Entry 5ZEB (electron microscopy, 3.40 A resolution); this record covers chains R and A of the 56 polymer chains in the assembly.

# Chain R
Molecule: 50S ribosomal protein L20
From: Mycobacterium smegmatis str. MC2 155
UniProt: A0QYU6 (RL20_MYCS2); residues 1-129 here = UniProt positions 1-129
Chain sequence (129 residues; row label = number of the first residue in the row):
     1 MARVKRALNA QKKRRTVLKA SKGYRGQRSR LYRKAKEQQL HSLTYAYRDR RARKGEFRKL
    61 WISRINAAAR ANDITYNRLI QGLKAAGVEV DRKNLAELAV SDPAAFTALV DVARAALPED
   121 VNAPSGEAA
Unresolved in the structure: 1, 126-129

# Chain A
Molecule: 23S rRNA
From: Mycobacterium smegmatis str. MC2 155
Sequence (3120 nucleotides; each row starts with the number of its first residue):
     1 UAAGUGUUUA AGGGCGCAUG GUGGAUGCCU UGGCACUGGG AGCCGAUGAA GGACGUAGGA
    61 GGCUGCGAUA AGCCUCGGGG AGCUGUCAAC CGAGCGUUGA UCCGAGGAUG UCCGAAUGGG
   121 GAAACCCGGC ACGAGUGAUG UCGUGUCACC AGGCGCUGAA UAUAUAGGCG UCUGGGGGGA
   181 ACGCGGGGAA GUGAAACAUC UCAGUACCCG UAGGAAGAGA AAACAAAAUG UGAUUCCGUG
   241 AGUAGUGGCG AGCGAAAGCG GAGGAUGGCU AAACCGUAUG CAUGUGAUAC CGGGUAGGGG
   301 UUGUGUGUGC GGGGUUGUGG GACCUAUCUU UCCGGCUCUA CCUGGCUGGA GGGCAGUGAG
   361 AAAAUGUUGU GGUUAGCGGA AAUGGCUUGG GAUGGCCUGC CGUAGACGGU GAGAGCCCGG
   421 UACGUGAAAA CCCGACGUCU GUCUUGAUGG UGUUCCCGAG UAGCAGCGGG CCCGUGGAAU
   481 CUGCUGUGAA UCUGCCGGGA CCACCCGGUA AGCCUGAAUA CUUCCCAGUG ACCGAUAGCG
   541 GAUUAGUACC GUGAGGGAAU GGUGAAAAGU ACCCCGGGAG GGGAGUGAAA GAGUACCUGA
   601 AACCGUGCGC UUACAAUCCG UCAGAGCCCU CGACGUGUCG UGGGGUGAUG GCGUGCCUUU
   661 UGAAGAAUGA GCCUGCGAGU CAGGGACAUG UCGCGAGGUU AACCCGGGUG GGGUAGCCGC
   721 AGCGAAAGCG AGUCUGAAUA GGGCGUAUCC ACACAAGAGU GUGUGGUGUA GUGGUGUGUU
   781 CUGGACCCGA AGCGGAGUGA UCUACCCAUG GCCAGGGUGA AGCGCGGGUA AGACCGCGUG
   841 GAGGCCCGAA CCCACUUAGG UUGAAGACUG AGGGGAUGAG CUGUGGGUAG GGGUGAAAGG
   901 CCAAUCAAAC UCCGUGAUAG CUGGUUCUCC CCGAAAUGCA UUUAGGUGCA GCGUCGCAUG
   961 UUUCUUGCCG GAGGUAGAGC UACUGGAUGG CCGAUGGGCC CCACAGGGUU ACUGACGUCA
  1021 GCCAAACUCC GAAUGCCGGU AAGUCCAAGA GUGCGGCAGU GAGACGGCGG GGGAUAAGCU
  1081 CCGUGCGUCG AGAGGGAAAC AGCCCAGAUC GCCGGCUAAG GCCCCUAAGC GUGUGCUAAG
  1141 UGGAAAAGGA UGUGCAGUCG CGAAGACAAC CAGGAGGUUG GCUUAGAAGC AGCCACCCUU
  1201 GAAAGAGUGC GUAAUAGCUC ACUGGUCAAG UGAUUGUGCG CCGAUAAUGU AGCGGGGCUC
  1261 AAGCACACCG CCGAAGCCGC GGCAGCCAAC GUGUUGGCUG GGUAGGGGAG CGUCCUGCAU
  1321 CCGGUGAAGC CGCCGAGUGA UCGAGUGGUG GAGGGUGUGG GAGUGAGAAU GCAGGCAUGA
  1381 GUAGCGAUUA GGCAAGUGAG AACCUUGCCC GCCGAAAGAC CAAGGGUUCC UGGGCCAGGC
  1441 CAGUCCGCCC AGGGUGAGUC GGGACCUAAG GCGAGGCCGA CAGGCGUAGU CGAUGGACAA
  1501 CGGGUUGAUA UUCCCGUACC CGUGUAUGUG CGUCCAUGAU GAAUCAGCGG UACUAACCAU
  1561 CCAAAACCAC CGUGACCGCA CCUUUCGGGG UGUGGCGUUG GUGGGGCUGC AUGGGACCUU
  1621 CGUUGGUAGU AGUCAAGCGA UGGGGUGACG CAGGAAGGUA GCCGUACCGG UCAGUGGUAA
  1681 UACCGGGGUA AGCCUGUAGG GAGUCAGAUA GGUAAAUCCG UCUGGCAUAU AUCCUGAGAG
  1741 GUGAUGCAUA GCCGAGUGAG GCGAAUUCGG UGAUCCUAUG CUGCCGAGAA AAGCCUCUAG
  1801 CGAGGACAUA CACGGCCCGU ACCCCAAACC AACACAGGUG GUCAGGUAGA GAAUACUAAG
  1861 GCGUACGAGU GAACUAUGGU UAAGGAACUC GGCAAAAUGC CCCCGUAACU UCGGGAGAAG
  1921 GGGGACCCAC AUGGCGUGUA AGCCUUUACG GCCCAAGCGU GAGUGGGUGG CACAAACCAG
  1981 UGAGAAGCGA CUGUUUACUA AAAACACAGG UCCGUGCGAA GUCGCAAGAC GAUGUAUACG
  2041 GACUGACGCC UGCCCGGUGC UGGAAGGUUA AGAGGACCCG UUAACUCCCU UUGGGGGUGA
  2101 AGCGGAGAAU UUAAGCCCCA GUAAACGGCG GUGGUAACUA UAACCAUCCU AAGGUAGCGA
  2161 AAUUCCUUGU CGGGUAAGUU CCGACCUGCA CGAAUGGCGU AACGACUUCU CAACUGUCUC
  2221 AACCAUAGAC UCGGCGAAAU UGCACUACGA GUAAAGAUGC UCGUUACGCG CGGCAGGACG
  2281 AAAAGACCCC GGGACCUUCA CUACAACUUG GUAUUGGUGC UCGAUACGGU UUGUGUAGGA
  2341 UAGGUGGGAG ACUGUGAAGC UCACACGCCA GUGUGGGUGG AGUCGUUGUU GAAAUACCAC
  2401 UCUGAUCGUA UUGGGCCUCU AACCUCGGAC CGUAUAUCCG GUUCAGGGAC AGUGCCUGGU
  2461 GGGUAGUUUA ACUGGGGCGG UUGCCUCCUA AAAUGUAACG GAGGCGCCCA AAGGUUCCCU
  2521 CAACCUGGAC GGCAAUCAGG UGUUGAGUGU AAGUGCACAA GGGAGCUUGA CUGCGAGACG
  2581 GACAUGUCGA GCAGGGACGA AAGUCGGGAC UAGUGAUCCG GCACCUCUGA GUGGAAGGGG
  2641 UGUCGCUCAA CGGAUAAAAG GUACCCCGGG GAUAACAGGC UGAUCUUCCC CAAGAGUCCA
  2701 UAUCGACGGG AUGGUUUGGC ACCUCGAUGU CGGCUCGUCG CAUCCUGGGG CUGGAGCAGG
  2761 UCCCAAGGGU UGGGCUGUUC GCCCAUUAAA GCGGCACGCG AGCUGGGUUU AGAACGUCGU
  2821 GAGACAGUUC GGUCUCUAUC CGCCGCGCGC GUCAGAAGCU UGAGGAAACC UGUCCCUAGU
  2881 ACGAGAGGAC CGGGACGGAC GAACCUCUGG UAUACCAGUU GUCCCACCAG GGGCACGGCU
  2941 GGAUAGCCAC GUUCGGACAG GAUAACCGCU GAAAGCAUCU AAGCGGGAAA CCUCUUCCAA
  3001 GACCAGGCUU CUCACCCUCU AGGAGGGAUA AGGCCCCCCG CAGACCACGG GAUUGAUAGA
  3061 CCAGACCUGG AAGCCUAGUA AUAGGUGCAG GGAACUGGCA CUAACCGGCC GAAAACUUAC
Unresolved in the structure: 1, 340-344, 634-637, 1004-1005, 1756-1757, 1946-1948, 3120
Covalent attachments: covalent link A1565/G1606, A1566/G1606, G1578/G1592; covalent link U1573/C1596

# Chain R / chain A interface
Contacting residue pairs - 169 pairs, chain R then chain A:
  Ala-2(R) / C532(A)  phosphate contact
  Ala-2(R) / C533(A)  hydrogen bond to the phosphate
  Ala-2(R) / A1362(A)  phosphate contact
  Ala-2(R) / G1363(A)  hydrogen bond to the phosphate
  Arg-3(R) / C533(A)  hydrogen bond to the phosphate
  Arg-3(R) / G534(A)  salt bridge to the phosphate
  Arg-3(R) / A537(A)  sugar contact
  Arg-3(R) / C676(A)  sugar contact
  Arg-3(R) / G1363(A)  base contact
  Val-4(R) / U1313(A)  base contact
  Val-4(R) / C1314(A)  sugar contact
  Val-4(R) / G1363(A)  sugar contact
  Val-4(R) / U1364(A)  sugar contact
  Lys-5(R) / U26(A)  phosphate contact
  Lys-5(R) / G27(A)  salt bridge to the phosphate
  Lys-5(R) / A535(A)  salt bridge to the phosphate
  Lys-5(R) / C676(A)  phosphate contact
  Lys-5(R) / U1313(A)  sugar contact
  Arg-6(R) / C676(A)  salt bridge to the phosphate
  Arg-6(R) / G677(A)  salt bridge to the phosphate
  Arg-6(R) / G1365(A)  sugar contact
  Arg-6(R) / A1366(A)  salt bridge to the phosphate
  Ala-7(R) / U26(A)  sugar contact
  Ala-7(R) / G675(A)  phosphate contact
  Leu-8(R) / U1313(A)  phosphate contact
  Leu-8(R) / C1330(A)  phosphate contact
  Asn-9(R) / G1312(A)  base contact
  Asn-9(R) / G1365(A)  hydrogen bond to the sugar
  Ala-10(R) / A1366(A)  phosphate contact
  Gln-11(R) / U674(A)  hydrogen bond to the phosphate
  Gln-11(R) / G675(A)  hydrogen bond to the phosphate
  Lys-12(R) / G1312(A)  hydrogen bond to the phosphate
  Lys-12(R) / U1313(A)  salt bridge to the phosphate
  Lys-12(R) / C1342(A)  salt bridge to the phosphate
  Lys-13(R) / C927(A)  salt bridge to the phosphate
  Lys-13(R) / U1341(A)  phosphate contact
  Lys-13(R) / A1366(A)  salt bridge to the phosphate
  Arg-14(R) / U674(A)  salt bridge to the phosphate
  Arg-14(R) / G675(A)  salt bridge to the phosphate
  Arg-14(R) / G1367(A)  salt bridge to the phosphate
  Arg-15(R) / C1330(A)  salt bridge to the phosphate
  Arg-15(R) / C1331(A)  salt bridge to the phosphate
  Lys-22(R) / C17(A)  phosphate contact
  Lys-22(R) / U646(A)  phosphate contact
  Gly-23(R) / C15(A)  phosphate contact
  Gly-23(R) / G16(A)  phosphate contact
  Gly-23(R) / U646(A)  phosphate contact
  Tyr-24(R) / C15(A)  sugar contact
  Tyr-24(R) / G620(A)  phosphate contact
  Tyr-24(R) / U621(A)  hydrogen bond to the phosphate
  Arg-25(R) / G14(A)  hydrogen bond to the sugar
  Arg-25(R) / C619(A)  sugar contact
  Arg-25(R) / G620(A)  hydrogen bond to the phosphate
  Arg-25(R) / A2244(A)  phosphate contact
  Arg-25(R) / C2245(A)  salt bridge to the phosphate
  Gly-26(R) / C15(A)  phosphate contact
  Gly-26(R) / A2244(A)  phosphate contact
  Gln-27(R) / C2243(A)  hydrogen bond to the phosphate
  Gln-27(R) / A2244(A)  hydrogen bond to the phosphate
  Arg-28(R) / C618(A)  base contact
  Arg-28(R) / C619(A)  hydrogen bond to the base
  Arg-28(R) / G2242(A)  base contact
  Arg-28(R) / C2243(A)  hydrogen bond to the sugar
  Ser-29(R) / G16(A)  hydrogen bond to the phosphate
  Arg-30(R) / C15(A)  salt bridge to the phosphate
  Arg-30(R) / C603(A)  phosphate contact
  Leu-31(R) / A602(A)  phosphate contact
  Leu-31(R) / C672(A)  sugar contact
  Leu-31(R) / C673(A)  phosphate contact
  Tyr-32(R) / C673(A)  phosphate contact
  Tyr-32(R) / G1367(A)  phosphate contact
  Arg-33(R) / A670(A)  sugar contact
  Arg-33(R) / C672(A)  salt bridge to the phosphate
  Arg-33(R) / C673(A)  salt bridge to the phosphate
  Arg-33(R) / G1367(A)  hydrogen bond to the base
  Arg-33(R) / A1368(A)  sugar contact
  Lys-34(R) / C672(A)  salt bridge to the phosphate
  Lys-34(R) / G2242(A)  hydrogen bond to the sugar
  Lys-34(R) / C2243(A)  salt bridge to the phosphate
  Lys-36(R) / G1367(A)  hydrogen bond to the base
  Glu-37(R) / G655(A)  hydrogen bond to the base
  Glu-37(R) / C656(A)  sugar contact
  Glu-37(R) / G1367(A)  hydrogen bond to the base
  Gln-38(R) / C619(A)  hydrogen bond to the phosphate
  Gln-38(R) / G620(A)  hydrogen bond to the sugar
  His-41(R) / G655(A)  salt bridge to the phosphate
  His-41(R) / C656(A)  salt bridge to the phosphate
  Ser-42(R) / G620(A)  sugar contact
  Ser-42(R) / U621(A)  sugar contact
  Tyr-45(R) / C619(A)  phosphate contact
  Tyr-45(R) / G620(A)  base contact
  Tyr-45(R) / U621(A)  hydrogen bond to the sugar
  Tyr-45(R) / G653(A)  hydrogen bond to the sugar
  Ala-46(R) / U621(A)  sugar contact
  Tyr-47(R) / A1108(A)  hydrogen bond to the sugar
  Tyr-47(R) / C1110(A)  hydrogen bond to the phosphate
  Tyr-47(R) / G1111(A)  phosphate contact
  Tyr-47(R) / A1275(A)  base contact
  Arg-48(R) / G620(A)  base contact
  Arg-48(R) / G651(A)  base contact
  Arg-48(R) / C652(A)  hydrogen bond to the sugar
  Arg-48(R) / G653(A)  sugar contact
  Arg-48(R) / A1275(A)  base contact
  Asp-49(R) / U621(A)  hydrogen bond to the sugar
  Asp-49(R) / C622(A)  sugar contact
  Asp-49(R) / G651(A)  hydrogen bond to the base
  Arg-50(R) / G1111(A)  salt bridge to the phosphate
  Arg-50(R) / C1112(A)  phosphate contact
  Arg-51(R) / C1110(A)  salt bridge to the phosphate
  Arg-51(R) / G1111(A)  salt bridge to the phosphate
  Arg-51(R) / A1275(A)  hydrogen bond to the sugar
  Arg-53(R) / C622(A)  hydrogen bond to the phosphate
  Arg-53(R) / A623(A)  salt bridge to the phosphate
  Arg-53(R) / C1112(A)  salt bridge to the phosphate
  Arg-53(R) / C1113(A)  salt bridge to the phosphate
  Lys-54(R) / C1112(A)  salt bridge to the phosphate
  Lys-54(R) / C1113(A)  salt bridge to the phosphate
  Glu-56(R) / C622(A)  sugar contact
  Glu-56(R) / G651(A)  base contact
  Phe-57(R) / A623(A)  sugar contact
  Phe-57(R) / C1113(A)  stacking on the base
  Arg-58(R) / G1115(A)  salt bridge to the phosphate
  Arg-58(R) / C1116(A)  salt bridge to the phosphate
  Arg-58(R) / C1272(A)  salt bridge to the phosphate
  Arg-58(R) / G1273(A)  salt bridge to the phosphate
  Lys-59(R) / A1127(A)  sugar contact
  Trp-61(R) / C1113(A)  phosphate contact
  Trp-61(R) / G1114(A)  phosphate contact
  Ile-62(R) / A1127(A)  sugar contact
  Ile-62(R) / A1128(A)  sugar contact
  Ile-62(R) / C1272(A)  phosphate contact
  Ile-62(R) / G1273(A)  phosphate contact
  Ser-63(R) / A1127(A)  sugar contact
  Ser-63(R) / A1128(A)  phosphate contact
  Asn-66(R) / A1128(A)  hydrogen bond to the phosphate
  Asn-66(R) / G1129(A)  hydrogen bond to the phosphate
  Arg-70(R) / G1129(A)  salt bridge to the phosphate
  Arg-70(R) / C1130(A)  salt bridge to the phosphate
  Thr-75(R) / G1129(A)  phosphate contact
  Tyr-76(R) / A1128(A)  sugar contact
  Tyr-76(R) / G1129(A)  phosphate contact
  Tyr-76(R) / C1271(A)  sugar contact
  Tyr-76(R) / C1272(A)  hydrogen bond to the phosphate
  Asn-77(R) / G1129(A)  hydrogen bond to the phosphate
  Asn-77(R) / G1270(A)  hydrogen bond to the sugar
  Asn-77(R) / C1271(A)  sugar contact
  Arg-78(R) / G1129(A)  base contact
  Arg-78(R) / C1269(A)  hydrogen bond to the base
  Arg-78(R) / G1270(A)  sugar contact
  Ile-80(R) / C1271(A)  sugar contact
  Gln-81(R) / G1270(A)  hydrogen bond to the sugar
  Lys-84(R) / C1116(A)  phosphate contact
  Lys-84(R) / U1117(A)  salt bridge to the phosphate
  Asp-91(R) / G1114(A)  hydrogen bond to the sugar
  Asp-91(R) / G1115(A)  phosphate contact
  Arg-92(R) / G1115(A)  salt bridge to the phosphate
  Arg-92(R) / C1116(A)  salt bridge to the phosphate
  Arg-92(R) / C1272(A)  salt bridge to the phosphate
  Lys-93(R) / C1113(A)  phosphate contact
  Lys-93(R) / G1114(A)  salt bridge to the phosphate
  Val-121(R) / C1269(A)  hydrogen bond to the sugar
  Asn-122(R) / G1131(A)  base contact
  Asn-122(R) / U1132(A)  sugar contact
  Asn-122(R) / C1268(A)  hydrogen bond to the sugar
  Asn-122(R) / C1269(A)  base contact
  Ala-123(R) / C1268(A)  sugar contact
  Ala-123(R) / C1269(A)  sugar contact
  Pro-124(R) / C1268(A)  phosphate contact
  Pro-124(R) / C1269(A)  phosphate contact
Interface residues without a listed pair, chain R (68 interface residues in all): Thr-16, Lys-19, Leu-40, Ser-125
Interface residues without a listed pair, chain A (79 interface residues in all): G650, U1126, G1329, G1332, C1333, G1361

# Overview
68 residues of chain R and 79 residues of chain A are in contact; the contacts include 41 hydrogen bonds, 42
salt bridges and 1 aromatic stacking contact. Among the polar pairs are Arg-28(R)/C619(A), Arg-33(R)/G1367(A)
and Lys-36(R)/G1367(A).
Here chain R is 50S ribosomal protein L20 and chain A is 23S rRNA, both from Mycobacterium smegmatis str. MC2
155. Entry 5ZEB (M. Smegmatis P/P state 70S ribosome structure) was determined by electron microscopy (same
publication as 5ZEP, 5ZET, 5ZEU and 5ZEY).
